Entry 8UCJ (electron microscopy, 3.20 A resolution); this record covers chains a and d of the 12 polymer chains in the assembly.

# Chain a
Name: Cytochrome c oxidase subunit 1
Source organism: Komagataella pastoris
Reference sequence: F2R0K8 (F2R0K8_KOMPC); residue numbers follow UniProt; this construct covers 1-535
Sequence (535 residues; numbered 1 to 535; the number before each row is that of its first residue):
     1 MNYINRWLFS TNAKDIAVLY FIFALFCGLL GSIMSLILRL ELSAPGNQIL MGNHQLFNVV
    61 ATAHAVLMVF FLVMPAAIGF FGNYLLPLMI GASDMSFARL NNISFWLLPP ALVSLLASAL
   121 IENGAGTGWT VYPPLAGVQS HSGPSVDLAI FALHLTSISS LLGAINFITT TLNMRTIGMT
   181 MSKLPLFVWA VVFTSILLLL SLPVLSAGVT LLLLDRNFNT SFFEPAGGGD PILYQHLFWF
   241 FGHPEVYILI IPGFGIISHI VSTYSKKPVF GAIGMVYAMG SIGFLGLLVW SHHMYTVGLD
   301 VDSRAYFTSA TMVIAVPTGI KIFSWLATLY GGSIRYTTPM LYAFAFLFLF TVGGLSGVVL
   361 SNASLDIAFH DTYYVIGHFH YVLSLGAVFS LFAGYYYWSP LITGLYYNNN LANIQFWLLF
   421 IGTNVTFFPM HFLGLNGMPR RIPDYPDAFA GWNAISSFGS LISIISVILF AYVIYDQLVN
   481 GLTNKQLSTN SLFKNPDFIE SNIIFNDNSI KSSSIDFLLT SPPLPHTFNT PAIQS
Differences from the reference sequence: conflict I4 (Met in F2R0K8), I16 (Met in F2R0K8), I22 (Met in F2R0K8), 34 further conflict positions vs the reference (F2R0K8) not listed
Metal / ion sites: Cu ion: H243, H292, H293; heme a Fe near H380 (its only coordinating residue here)
Residues lining bound ligands:
  - heme a (HEA), molecule 1: F21, L25, G28, S32, S35, L38, R39, F57, A61, H64, A65, M68, V69, L72, W129, Y373, I376, F379, H380, L383, S384, V388, L391, F392, L419, T426, F427, M430, R440, R441, S460, S463, V467, F470
  - heme a (HEA), molecule 2: W129, W239, H243, V246, Y247, H292, H293, T311, A315, T318, G319, F323, F350, G354, L355, G357, V358, L360, S361, D366, H370, V375, H378, F379, V382, L383, R440
  - 1,2-diacyl-sn-glycero-3-phoshocholine (PCF): T210, L211, F218
  - phosphatidylethanolamine (PTY), molecule 1: S96, F97, A98, R99, L100, I103, L162
  - phosphatidylethanolamine (PTY), molecule 2: F270, F323, A327, Y330
  - phosphatidylethanolamine (PTY), molecule 3: Y336, L341, F344, A345, W417

# Chain d
Name: Cytochrome c oxidase subunit 4
Source organism: Komagataella pastoris
Reference sequence: F2QT92 (F2QT92_KOMPC); numbering as in UniProt (aligned over 14-160)
Sequence (147 residues; each row starts with the number of its first residue):
    14 PFMLRQCLPR VRPASRLFST ASILRQQTPK QFKTATSIAE VEGLENLVGP GAKTGTVPTD
    74 LEQATGLERY ELLGKLEGIE VFDETPLEAV RKGTMKDPIL IDSYDDYRYV GCTGVPADSH
   134 NIEWLKPTTE KNARCWECGS VYKLNFL
Unresolved in the structure: 14-43
Metal / ion sites: Zn2+: C125, H133, C148, C151

# How chain a and chain d interact
Pairs across the interface (36):
  I177(a) with D96(d); E97(d); T98(d)
  P268(a) with N134(d)
  D497(a) with W149(d), hydrogen bond
  D507(a) with K144(d), hydrogen bond (backbone-side chain)
  K511(a) with W149(d)
  S512(a) with I135(d); E136(d)
  S513(a) with I135(d); W137(d)
  S514(a) with W137(d)
  I515(a) with W137(d)
  L518(a) with W137(d); K139(d), hydrogen bond (backbone-side chain)
  L519(a) with Y122(d)
  L524(a) with Y120(d)
  F528(a) with Y122(d), hydrophobic
  N529(a) with D118(d)
  T530(a) with R121(d)
  P531(a) with R121(d), hydrogen bond (backbone-side chain)
  A532(a) with Y122(d)
  I533(a) with L100(d), hydrophobic; R121(d); Y122(d), hydrogen bond (backbone-backbone); V123(d); G124(d), hydrogen bond (backbone-backbone); W137(d)
  Q534(a) with P99(d); L100(d); I135(d); W137(d)
  S535(a) with L100(d); A102(d); G124(d), hydrogen bond (backbone-backbone); T126(d)
Interface residues without a listed pair, chain a (24 interface residues in all): K183, E500, T520, T527
Interface residues without a listed pair, chain d (23 interface residues in all): S116, A130, L138

# In short
The interface between chain a and chain d involves 24 residues on one side and 23 on the other, with 7
hydrogen bonds. Polar contacts include D497(a)-W149(d), D507(a)-K144(d) and L518(a)-K139(d). Ligands of chain
a: heme a, 3 copies of phosphatidylethanolamine and 1,2-diacyl-sn-glycero-3-phoshocholine.
Chain a is Cytochrome c oxidase subunit 1 and chain d is Cytochrome c oxidase subunit 4, both from
Komagataella pastoris; the structure, CryoEM structure of Komagataella pastoris Cytochrome c oxidase (11
subunits) in complex with human VMAT2, was determined by electron microscopy.
